PDB entry 1S5M | X-ray diffraction, 0.98 A resolution | chain A

== Chain A ==
Protein: Xylose isomerase
Source organism: Streptomyces olivochromogenes
Notes: EC 5.3.1.5
Reference sequence: P15587 (XYLA_STROL); residues 1-386 here = UniProt positions 1-386
Amino-acid sequence (386 residues; numbered 1 to 386; the number before each row is that of its first residue):
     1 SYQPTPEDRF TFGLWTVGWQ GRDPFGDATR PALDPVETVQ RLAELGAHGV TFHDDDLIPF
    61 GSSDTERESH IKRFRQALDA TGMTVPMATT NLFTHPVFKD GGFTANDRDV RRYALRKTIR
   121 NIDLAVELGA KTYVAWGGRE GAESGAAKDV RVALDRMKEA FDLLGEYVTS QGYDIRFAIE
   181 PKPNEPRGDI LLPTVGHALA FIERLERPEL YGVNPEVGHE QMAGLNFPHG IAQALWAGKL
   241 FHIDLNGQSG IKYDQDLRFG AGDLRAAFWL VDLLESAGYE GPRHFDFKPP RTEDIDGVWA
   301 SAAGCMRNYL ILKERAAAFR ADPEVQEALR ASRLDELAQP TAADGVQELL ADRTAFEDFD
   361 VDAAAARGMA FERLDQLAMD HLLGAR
Metal / ion sites: Na+ site 1: Leu57, His70; Na+ site 2: Asp162, Arg207, Tyr211; Mn2+ site 1: Glu180, Glu216, Asp244, Asp286 (together with alpha-D-glucopyranose); Mn2+ site 2: Glu216, His219, Asp254, Asp256
Ligand contacts: alpha-D-glucopyranose (GLC): Trp15, Phe25, His53, Thr89, Phe93, Val134, Trp136, Glu180, Glu216, His219, Asp244, Asp286
Reported in the primary citation:
  - Mn2+ coordination: Glu180, Glu216, Asp244, Asp286
  - catalytic residues: His53
  - binding site for alpha-D-glucopyranose: His53, Lys288
  - catalytic residues: Asp56 (proposed by the authors, not directly observed)
  - mutagenesis - H53A (10-fold), H53D (10-fold), H53N (10-fold): decreased catalytic activity (citing earlier work)
  - mutagenesis - H53F, H53R, H53Y: abolished catalytic activity (citing earlier work)
  - mutagenesis - E180K: abolished binding to metal ion at the M1 site (citing earlier work)

== In short ==
Chain A binds alpha-D-glucopyranose. Leu57 and His70 form the Na+ site 1. Asp162, Arg207 and Tyr211 form the
Na+ site 2. From the paper: catalytic residues His53 and Asp56; H53A, H53D and H53N reduce catalytic activity;
7 substitutions were tested in all.
Chain A is Xylose isomerase (Streptomyces olivochromogenes); the structure, Xylose Isomerase in Substrate and
Inhibitor Michaelis States: Atomic Resolution Studies of a Metal-Mediated Hydride Shift, was determined by
X-ray diffraction (same publication as 1S5N).
